Entry 6JJX (X-ray diffraction, 2.00 A resolution); this record covers chains A and C.

Chain A:
Protein: Protein KIBRA
Organism: Mus musculus
UniProtKB: Q5SXA9 (KIBRA_MOUSE); residues 5-132 here = UniProt positions 5-132
Sequence (134 residues; numbered -1 to 132; the number before each row is that of its first residue; numbers below 1 keep their minus sign (Gly-1 is residue -1)):
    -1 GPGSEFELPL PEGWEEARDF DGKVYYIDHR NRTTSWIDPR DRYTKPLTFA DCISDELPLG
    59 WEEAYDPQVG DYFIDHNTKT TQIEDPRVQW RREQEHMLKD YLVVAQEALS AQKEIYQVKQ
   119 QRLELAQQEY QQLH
Disordered / not traced: -1 to 3, 122-132
Disulfide bonds: Cys50 forms a disulfide with the same residue of a neighbouring copy of this chain
Differences from the reference sequence: expression tag (-1 to 4)
What the authors report for this chain:
  - specificity-determining residues: Ile81
  - mutagenesis - I35D (50 fold): decreased binding to PTPN14 PY12

Chain C:
Protein: Peptide from Angiomotin
Organism: Homo sapiens
UniProtKB: Q4VCS5 (AMOT_HUMAN); residue numbers follow UniProt; this construct covers 272-293
Sequence (26 residues; numbered 268 to 293; the number before each row is that of its first residue):
   268 GPGSGRTEGQ LMRYQHPPEY GAARPA
Disordered / not traced: 268-276, 292-293
Differences from the reference sequence: expression tag (268-271)

How chain A and chain C interact:
Pairs across the interface (16):
  Glu13(A) - Arg291(C)  salt bridge
  Asp17(A) - Pro285(C)
  Tyr23(A) - Pro285(C)  hydrophobic
  Ile25(A) - Tyr287(C)  hydrophobic
  Asp26(A) - Tyr287(C)
  His27(A) - Tyr287(C)  hydrogen bond
  Arg30(A) - Tyr287(C)
  Thr31(A) - Tyr287(C)
  Thr32(A) - Pro284(C)
  Thr32(A) - Pro285(C)  hydrogen bond (side chain-backbone)
  Thr32(A) - Glu286(C)
  Thr32(A) - Tyr287(C)
  Trp34(A) - Tyr281(C)
  Trp34(A) - Gln282(C)  hydrogen bond (side chain-backbone)
  Trp34(A) - His283(C)
  Trp34(A) - Pro284(C)
Other interface residues (no listed pair), chain A (11 interface residues in all): Ser33
Other interface residues (no listed pair), chain C (9 interface residues in all): Ala289
The authors on this interface:
  - residue pairs: Trp34(A)-Gln282(C) (hydrogen bond)

Summary:
11 residues of chain A face 9 of chain C across their interface; the contacts include 3 hydrogen bonds and 1
salt bridge. Polar pairs include Glu13(A)-Arg291(C), His27(A)-Tyr287(C) and Thr32(A)-Pro285(C). The paper
describes a hydrogen bond between Trp34(A) and Gln282(C). From the paper: I35D of chain A reduces binding to
PTPN14 PY12; the specificity determinant Ile81(A).
Here chain A is Protein KIBRA (Mus musculus) and chain C is Peptide from Angiomotin (Homo sapiens). Entry 6JJX
(Crystal Structure of KIBRA and Angiomotin complex) was determined by X-ray diffraction (same publication as
6J68, 6JJW, 6JJY and 6JJZ).
